Entry 3HIK (X-ray diffraction, 1.77 A resolution); this record covers chains A and B.

# Chain A
Protein: Serine/threonine-protein kinase PLK1
From: Homo sapiens
Notes: EC 2.7.11.21
UniProt: P53350 (PLK1_HUMAN); residues 367-603 here = UniProt positions 367-603
Chain sequence (237 residues; row label = number of the first residue in the row):
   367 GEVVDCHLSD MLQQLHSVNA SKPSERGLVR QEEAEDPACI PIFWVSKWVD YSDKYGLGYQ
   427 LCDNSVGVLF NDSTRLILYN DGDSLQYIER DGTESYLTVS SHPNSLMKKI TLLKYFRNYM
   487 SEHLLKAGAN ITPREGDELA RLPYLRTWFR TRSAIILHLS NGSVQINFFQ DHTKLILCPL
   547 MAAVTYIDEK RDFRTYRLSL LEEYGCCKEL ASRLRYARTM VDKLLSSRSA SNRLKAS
Not modelled in the structure: 367-370, 595-603
Curated features (UniProtKB/Swiss-Prot):
  - region: Ala-493 to Arg-507 (Linker), His-538 to Lys-540 (Important for interaction with phosphorylated proteins)
  - modified residue: Ser-375 (Phosphoserine), Ser-450 (Phosphoserine), Thr-498 (Phosphothreonine)
  - cross-link: Lys-492 (Glycyl lysine isopeptide (Lys-Gly) (interchain with G-Cter in ubiquitin))
  - mutagenesis: Trp-414 (W414F: Abolishes interaction with CDC25C and reduces centrosomal localization; W414F: No effect on centrosomal localization, nor on S-phase progression; when asscociated with A-427 ...), Val-415 (V415A: Loss of centrosomal localization and of S-phase progression; when associated with A- 414 and A-427), Leu-427 (L427A: No effect on centrosomal localization, nor on S-phase progression; when associated with A-414. Loss of centrosomal localization and of S-phase progression; when associated with A- 414 and A-415), Lys-492 (K492R: Severe mitotic defects leading to prometaphase delay. Increased localization at kinetochores leading to increased levels of phosphorylated BUBR1), His-538 (H538A: In pincer mutant; loss of centrosomal location and decreased interaction with phosphorylated CDC25C and BUB1; when associated with M-540), Lys-540 (K540M: In pincer mutant; loss of centrosomal location and decreased interaction with phosphorylated CDC25C and BUB1; when associated with A-538)
What the authors report for this chain:
  - mutagenesis - H538A/K540A: abolished binding to Pentamer phosphopeptide (chain B)
  - specificity-determining residues: Arg-516, Phe-535 (proposed by the authors, not directly observed)

# Chain B
Protein: Pentamer phosphopeptide
Chain sequence (6 residues; numbered 0 to 5; the number before each row is that of its first residue; numbering starts at 0):
     0 XPLHST
Modified residues: ACE (acetyl group) at position 0; Thr-5 (phosphothreonine; TPO)

# Interface between chain A and chain B
Residue-residue contacts (18):
  Lys-413(A) / Ser-4(B)
  Trp-414(A) / Pro-1(B)
  Trp-414(A) / Leu-2(B)
  Trp-414(A) / His-3(B)
  Trp-414(A) / Ser-4(B)  hydrogen bond (backbone-backbone)
  Val-415(A) / Leu-2(B)
  Val-415(A) / His-3(B)
  Asp-416(A) / Leu-2(B)  hydrogen bond (backbone-backbone)
  Tyr-485(A) / His-3(B)  hydrogen bond
  Leu-490(A) / His-3(B)
  Leu-490(A) / Ser-4(B)
  Leu-490(A) / Thr-5(B)
  Leu-491(A) / Thr-5(B)  hydrogen bond (backbone-backbone)
  Arg-516(A) / ACE_0(B)
  Arg-516(A) / Pro-1(B)  hydrogen bond (side chain-backbone)
  Phe-535(A) / Pro-1(B)  hydrophobic
  His-538(A) / Thr-5(B)
  Lys-540(A) / Thr-5(B)
Other interface residues (no listed pair), chain A (12 interface residues in all): Phe-534
From the paper, about this interface:
  - interface residues, chain A: Trp-414(A), Arg-516(A), Phe-535(A), His-538(A), Lys-540(A)

# Overview
The interface between chain A and chain B involves 12 residues on one side and 6 on the other, with 5 hydrogen
bonds. Among the polar pairs are Tyr-485(A)/His-3(B), Arg-516(A)/Pro-1(B) and Trp-414(A)/Ser-4(B). From the
paper: H538A/K540A of chain A abolish binding to Pentamer phosphopeptide (chain B); interface residues
Trp-414(A), Arg-516(A) and Phe-535(A) among others.
Here chain A is Serine/threonine-protein kinase PLK1 (Homo sapiens) and chain B is Pentamer phosphopeptide.
Entry 3HIK (Structure of human Plk1-PBD in complex with PLHSpT) was determined by X-ray diffraction together
with 3FVH and 3HIH from the same study.
